8UFH - chains F and G of the 4 polymer chains in the assembly; structure by electron microscopy, 3.20 A resolution.

== Chain F ==
Protein: Lipopolysaccharide export system permease protein LptF
Organism: Acinetobacter baylyi ADP1
Reference sequence: Q6FFD7 (Q6FFD7_ACIAD); residues 1-366 here = UniProt positions 1-366
Amino-acid sequence (366 residues; numbered 1 to 366; the number before each row is that of its first residue):
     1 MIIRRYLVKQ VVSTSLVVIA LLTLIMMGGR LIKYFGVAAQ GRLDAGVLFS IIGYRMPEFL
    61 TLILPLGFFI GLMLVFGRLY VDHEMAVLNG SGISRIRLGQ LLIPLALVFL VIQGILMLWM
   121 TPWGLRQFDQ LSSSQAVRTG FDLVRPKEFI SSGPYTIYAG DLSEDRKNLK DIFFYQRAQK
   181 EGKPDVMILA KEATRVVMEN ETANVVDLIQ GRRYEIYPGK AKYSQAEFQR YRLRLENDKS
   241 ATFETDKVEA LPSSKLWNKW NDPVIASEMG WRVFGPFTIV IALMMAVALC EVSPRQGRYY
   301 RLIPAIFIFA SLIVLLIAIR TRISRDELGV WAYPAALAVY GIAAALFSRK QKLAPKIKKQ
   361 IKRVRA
Disordered / not traced: 1, 177-184, 196-203, 217-222, 236-246, 351-366
Small-molecule neighbours:
  - WJW ((2R,4R,5R,6R)-2-[(2R,4R,5R,6R)-5-[(2S,4R,5R,6R)-4-[(2R,3R,4R,5S,6S)-3-acetamido-6-carboxy-4,5-bis(oxidanyl)oxan-2-yl]oxy-6-[(1R)-1,2-bis(oxidanyl)ethyl]-2-carboxy-5-oxidanyl-oxan-2-yl]oxy-6-[(1R)-1,2-bis(oxidanyl)ethyl]-2-carboxy-2-[[(2R,3S,4R,5R,6R)-4-[(3S)-3-dodecanoyloxydodecanoyl]oxy-6-[[(2R,3S,4R,5R,6R)-5-[[(3R)-3-heptanoyloxynonanoyl]amino]-3-oxidanyl-4-[(3R)-3-oxidanyloctanoyl]oxy-6-phosphonooxy-oxan-2-yl]methoxy]-5-[[(3S)-3-[(3R)-3-oxidanyldodecanoyl]oxydecanoyl]amino]-3-phosphonooxy-oxan-2-yl]methoxy]oxan-4-yl]oxy-6-[(1R)-1,2-bis(oxidanyl)ethyl]-4,5-bis(oxidanyl)oxane-2-carboxylic acid): L22, I25, M26, G29, R30, K33, Y34, V37, R42, R55, E58, F59, T61, L62, P65, L66, Q113, M117, W271, G275, T278, I306, A310, I313, V314, I317
  - Y75 ((7S,10S,13S,17P)-10-(4-aminobutyl)-7-(3-aminopropyl)-17-(6-aminopyridin-3-yl)-20-chloro-13-[(1H-indol-3-yl)methyl]-12-methyl-6,7,9,10,12,13,15,16-octahydropyrido[2,3-b][1,5,8,11,14]benzothiatetraazacycloheptadecine-8,11,14(5H)-trione): E58, L125, E249, W271, V314, I317, A318, R320, T321
Reported in the primary citation:
  - mutagenesis - E249K: decreased growth in response to Y75
  - mutagenesis - R30A, R55G: abolished growth
  - mutagenesis - R30K, R55K: decreased growth in response to antibiotic
  - mutagenesis - I317N: decreased growth in response to macrocyclic peptides

== Chain G ==
Protein: LPS export ABC transporter permease LptG
Organism: Acinetobacter baylyi ADP1
Reference sequence: Q6FFD6 (Q6FFD6_ACIAD); residue numbers follow UniProt; this construct covers 1-356
Amino-acid sequence (356 residues; row label = number of the first residue in the row):
     1 MLARRIVAKH VTKTTALAML GTTIVLVILQ VLFTYLGELS NLKADYSAWQ AFLYVLWGAP
    61 RYLYEILPIS ALIGAILGLG TLASNSELIV MRSVGISLWR IVGWVIRSAL VLVLLSFALS
   121 EWVVPYTNER ANSVKSHQSV AALGEVRGYW SREGQRFIYV DYANSQGQLK RIQVVDFDDN
   181 YRLKSVTNAE QGQFVKDGQW LLNHSQQMAI QGQGDAVLAN AAKQPFSLAL QPKYVHMVTI
   241 DPEDLSFSQL VSFMNYMREY SQVPKTYQLA FWKKVASPFA LITLVLVACS FIFGPLRQQS
   301 MGFRLVIALF IGLGFYYLQD FLGYASLVYN PSPAWFVLGP IVLMFVAGSY LLYRAR
Disordered / not traced: 1-4, 136-144, 211-225, 356
Small-molecule neighbours:
  - WJW ((2R,4R,5R,6R)-2-[(2R,4R,5R,6R)-5-[(2S,4R,5R,6R)-4-[(2R,3R,4R,5S,6S)-3-acetamido-6-carboxy-4,5-bis(oxidanyl)oxan-2-yl]oxy-6-[(1R)-1,2-bis(oxidanyl)ethyl]-2-carboxy-5-oxidanyl-oxan-2-yl]oxy-6-[(1R)-1,2-bis(oxidanyl)ethyl]-2-carboxy-2-[[(2R,3S,4R,5R,6R)-4-[(3S)-3-dodecanoyloxydodecanoyl]oxy-6-[[(2R,3S,4R,5R,6R)-5-[[(3R)-3-heptanoyloxynonanoyl]amino]-3-oxidanyl-4-[(3R)-3-oxidanyloctanoyl]oxy-6-phosphonooxy-oxan-2-yl]methoxy]-5-[[(3S)-3-[(3R)-3-oxidanyldodecanoyl]oxydecanoyl]amino]-3-phosphonooxy-oxan-2-yl]methoxy]oxan-4-yl]oxy-6-[(1R)-1,2-bis(oxidanyl)ethyl]-4,5-bis(oxidanyl)oxane-2-carboxylic acid): L26, L29, Q30, F33, T34, L36, G37, N41, R61, E65, I66, I69, K135, L313, Y316, Y317
  - Y75 ((7S,10S,13S,17P)-10-(4-aminobutyl)-7-(3-aminopropyl)-17-(6-aminopyridin-3-yl)-20-chloro-13-[(1H-indol-3-yl)methyl]-12-methyl-6,7,9,10,12,13,15,16-octahydropyrido[2,3-b][1,5,8,11,14]benzothiatetraazacycloheptadecine-8,11,14(5H)-trione): L36, G37, L39, S40

== Interface between chain F and chain G ==
Contacting residue pairs (57; chain F residue first):
  L21(F) with F310(G), hydrophobic
  I25(F) with F310(G), hydrophobic; L313(G), hydrophobic; Y317(G), hydrogen bond (backbone-side chain)
  G29(F) with Y317(G)
  I32(F) with Y317(G); D320(G); F321(G), hydrophobic; Y324(G)
  F35(F) with F321(G), hydrophobic; Y324(G), hydrophobic; A325(G); V328(G), hydrophobic
  G36(F) with Y324(G)
  A39(F) with Y324(G)
  K147(F) with Q262(G); V263(G); P264(G)
  E148(F) with P264(G); T266(G)
  F149(F) with W150(G), hydrophobic; S151(G); R152(G); F157(G), hydrophobic
  T156(F) with W150(G), hydrogen bond
  Y158(F) with R152(G); Q262(G)
  E164(F) with V328(G); Y329(G); N330(G)
  D171(F) with R152(G), salt bridge; Y181(G), hydrogen bond
  F173(F) with W150(G), hydrophobic; F157(G), hydrophobic
  Y175(F) with W150(G), hydrophobic; Q173(G), hydrogen bond
  M187(F) with V175(G), hydrophobic; F177(G), hydrophobic; L183(G), hydrophobic
  L189(F) with F157(G), hydrophobic; F177(G), hydrophobic; Y181(G), hydrophobic
  R212(F) with N180(G), hydrogen bond (side chain-backbone); Y181(G), hydrogen bond (side chain-backbone); R182(G)
  Y214(F) with F177(G), hydrophobic; Y181(G), hydrogen bond (side chain-backbone); R182(G); L183(G), hydrophobic
  Y223(F) with L183(G), hydrophobic; I210(G)
  G297(F) with S300(G)
  Y299(F) with G302(G); F303(G), hydrophobic
  I303(F) with L305(G), hydrophobic
  F307(F) with L29(G), hydrophobic; F33(G), hydrophobic
Also at the interface, not in a pair above, chain F (36 interface residues in all): K33, P146, S151, S163, R166, K191, I216, Q225, Q296, Y300, V314
Also at the interface, not in a pair above, chain G (38 interface residues in all): L36, V186, M208, K265, V306, L327

== In short ==
36 residues of chain F face 38 of chain G across their interface, with 7 hydrogen bonds and 1 salt bridge.
Among the polar pairs are D171(F)-R152(G), I25(F)-Y317(G) and T156(F)-W150(G). From the paper: R30A and R55G
of chain F abolish growth; R30K and R55K of chain F reduce growth in response to antibiotic; 6 substitutions
were tested in all.
Here chain F is Lipopolysaccharide export system permease protein LptF and chain G is LPS export ABC
transporter permease LptG, both from Acinetobacter baylyi ADP1. Entry 8UFH (Acinetobacter baylyi LptB2FG bound
to Acinetobacter baylyi lipopolysaccharide and a macrocyclic peptide) was determined by electron microscopy
together with 8FRL, 8FRM, 8FRN, 8FRO, 8FRP and 8UFG from the same study.
